Entry 7KJK (electron microscopy, 3.60 A resolution); this record covers chains M3 and N3 of the 42 polymer chains in the assembly.

== Chain M3 (and N3) ==
Protein: Collar spike protein
Organism: Vibrio phage XM1
Notes: chain N3 of this document is another copy of the same molecule, construct and numbering; everything in this record applies to it too
Sequence (839 residues; row label = number of the first residue in the row):
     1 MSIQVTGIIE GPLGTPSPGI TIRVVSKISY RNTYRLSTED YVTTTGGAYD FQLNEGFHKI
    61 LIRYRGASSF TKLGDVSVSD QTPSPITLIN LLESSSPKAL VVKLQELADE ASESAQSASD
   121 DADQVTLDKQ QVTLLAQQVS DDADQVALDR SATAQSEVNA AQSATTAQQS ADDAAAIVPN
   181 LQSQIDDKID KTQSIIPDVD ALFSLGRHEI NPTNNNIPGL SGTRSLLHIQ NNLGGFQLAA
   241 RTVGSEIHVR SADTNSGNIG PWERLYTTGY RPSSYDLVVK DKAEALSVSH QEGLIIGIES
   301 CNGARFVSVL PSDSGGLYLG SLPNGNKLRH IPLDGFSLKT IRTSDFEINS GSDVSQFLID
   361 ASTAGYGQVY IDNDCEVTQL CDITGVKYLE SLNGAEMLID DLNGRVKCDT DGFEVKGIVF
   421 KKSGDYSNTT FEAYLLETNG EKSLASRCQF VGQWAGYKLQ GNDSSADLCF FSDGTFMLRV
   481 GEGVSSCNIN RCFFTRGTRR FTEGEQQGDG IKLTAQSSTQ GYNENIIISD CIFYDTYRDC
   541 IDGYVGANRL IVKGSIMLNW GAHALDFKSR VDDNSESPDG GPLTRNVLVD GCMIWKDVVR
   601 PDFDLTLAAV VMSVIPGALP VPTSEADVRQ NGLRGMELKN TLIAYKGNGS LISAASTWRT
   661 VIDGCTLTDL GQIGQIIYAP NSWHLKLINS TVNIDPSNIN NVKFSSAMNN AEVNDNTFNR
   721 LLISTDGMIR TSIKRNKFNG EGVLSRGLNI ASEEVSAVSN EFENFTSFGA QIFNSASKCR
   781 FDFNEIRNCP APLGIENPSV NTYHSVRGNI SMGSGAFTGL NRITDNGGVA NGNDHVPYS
Not modelled in the structure: 127-839

== How chain M3 and chain N3 interact ==
Residue-residue contacts (54; chain M3 residue first):
  Val24(M3) with Leu13(N3), hydrophobic
  Ser26(M3) with Pro12(N3)
  Ile28(M3) with Ala99(N3), hydrophobic
  Tyr30(M3) with Ile89(N3); Val102(N3), hydrophobic
  Arg31(M3) with Ile89(N3)
  Asn32(M3) with Ile8(N3); Glu10(N3); Ile89(N3)
  Thr33(M3) with Glu10(N3); Ile89(N3)
  Tyr34(M3) with Ile9(N3), hydrophobic; Ile62(N3), hydrophobic; Tyr64(N3); Leu73(N3), hydrophobic; Leu88(N3); Ile89(N3), hydrophobic
  Arg35(M3) with Tyr64(N3), hydrogen bond (backbone-side chain); Lys72(N3), hydrogen bond (side chain-backbone); Leu73(N3)
  Leu36(M3) with Tyr64(N3), hydrogen bond (backbone-side chain)
  Ser37(M3) with Pro12(N3); Tyr64(N3), hydrogen bond
  Thr38(M3) with Pro12(N3)
  Glu39(M3) with Leu13(N3), hydrogen bond (side chain-backbone); Thr15(N3), hydrogen bond
  Phe51(M3) with Leu13(N3), hydrophobic
  Gln52(M3) with Leu13(N3)
  Leu53(M3) with Pro12(N3); Leu13(N3), hydrophobic
  Asn54(M3) with Glu10(N3), hydrogen bond; Gly11(N3); Pro12(N3), hydrogen bond (backbone-backbone); Leu13(N3); Gly14(N3)
  Phe57(M3) with Val101(N3), hydrophobic
  His58(M3) with Pro12(N3)
  Ser77(M3) with Gln105(N3), hydrogen bond
  Ser79(M3) with Gln105(N3); Asp109(N3), hydrogen bond
  Gln81(M3) with Asp109(N3), hydrogen bond
  Leu100(M3) with Leu104(N3), hydrophobic; Gln105(N3)
  Val101(M3) with Leu104(N3), hydrophobic
  Lys103(M3) with Ala108(N3); Ser112(N3), hydrogen bond
  Leu104(M3) with Leu104(N3), hydrophobic; Leu107(N3), hydrophobic; Ala108(N3)
  Leu107(M3) with Ala111(N3); Ser112(N3); Ala115(N3), hydrophobic
  Ala111(M3) with Ala115(N3), hydrophobic
  Ser114(M3) with Ala118(N3)
Interface residues without a listed pair, chain M3 (32 interface residues in all): Ser29, Pro97, Asp121
Interface residues without a listed pair, chain N3 (30 interface residues in all): Tyr49, Thr71, Glu93, Thr126

== In short ==
The interface between chain M3 and chain N3 involves 32 residues on one side and 30 on the other; the contacts
include 12 hydrogen bonds. Polar pairs include Arg35(M3)-Tyr64(N3), Arg35(M3)-Lys72(N3) and
Leu36(M3)-Tyr64(N3).
Chain M3 and chain N3 are both Collar spike protein (Vibrio phage XM1); the structure, The Neck region of
Phage XM1 (6-fold symmetry), was determined by electron microscopy, deposited together with 7KMX, 7KLN and
7KH1.
